Entry 5ADS (X-ray diffraction, 1.80 A resolution); this record covers chains A and B.

[Chain A]
Name: Tankyrase-2
Source organism: Homo sapiens
Notes: fragment: c-terminal fragment, residues 946-1113
UniProtKB: Q9H2K2 (TNKS2_HUMAN); numbering as in UniProt (aligned over 946-1113)
Sequence (191 residues; row label = number of the first residue in the row):
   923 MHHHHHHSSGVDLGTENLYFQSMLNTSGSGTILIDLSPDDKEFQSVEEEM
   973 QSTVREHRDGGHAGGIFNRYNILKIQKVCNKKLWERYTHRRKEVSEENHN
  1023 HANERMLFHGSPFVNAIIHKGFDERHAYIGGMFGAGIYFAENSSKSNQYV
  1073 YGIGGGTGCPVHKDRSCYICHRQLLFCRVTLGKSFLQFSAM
Unresolved in the structure: 923-951
Differences from the reference sequence: expression tag (923-945)
Metal / ion sites: Zn2+: Cys1081, His1084, Cys1089, Cys1092
Residues lining bound ligands:
  - bicarbonate ion (BCT): Phe1030, His1031, Gly1032, Tyr1060, Phe1061, Ala1062, Ser1068, Tyr1071
  - QNS (N-[3-chloranyl-4-[[4-(4-methoxyphenyl)oxan-4-yl]methylcarbamoyl]phenyl]furan-2-carboxamide): His1031, Ser1033, Pro1034, Phe1035, Ala1038, Ile1039, Lys1042, Gly1043, Phe1044, Asp1045, His1048, Ala1049, Ile1051, Gly1052, Gly1053, Gly1058, Ile1059, Tyr1060, Tyr1071, Gly1074, Ile1075
UniProt features mapped onto this chain:
  - binding site (Zn(2+)): Cys1081, His1084, Cys1089, Cys1092
  - mutagenesis: Met1054 (M1054V: Loss of activity)
Reported in the primary citation:
  - binding site for QNS: Ser1033, Pro1034, Phe1035, Ala1038, Ile1039, Asp1045, His1048, Ile1051, Gly1053, Tyr1060, Tyr1071, Ile1075
  - conformationally variable residues (loop rearrangement): Tyr1050, Ile1051

[Chain B]
Name: Tankyrase-2
Source organism: Homo sapiens
Notes: fragment: c-terminal fragment, residues 1115-1162
UniProtKB: Q9H2K2 (TNKS2_HUMAN); residue numbers follow UniProt; this construct covers 1115-1162
Sequence (48 residues; each row starts with the number of its first residue):
  1115 MAHSPPGHHSVTGRPSVNGLALAEYVIYRGEQAYPEYLITYQIMRPEG
Unresolved in the structure: 1115, 1162

[Interface between chain A and chain B]
Residue-residue contacts (155; chain A residue first):
  Leu958(A) - Tyr1151(B)  hydrophobic
  Glu964(A) - Tyr1151(B)  hydrogen bond
  Val968(A) - Tyr1151(B)
  Val968(A) - Ile1153(B)  hydrophobic
  Met972(A) - Ile1153(B)  hydrophobic
  Met972(A) - Tyr1155(B)  hydrophobic
  Arg977(A) - Asn1132(B)
  Arg977(A) - Leu1134(B)
  Arg977(A) - Ala1135(B)
  Gly986(A) - Ile1157(B)
  Ile988(A) - Met1158(B)
  Ile988(A) - Pro1160(B)
  Phe989(A) - Ile1157(B)  hydrophobic
  Phe989(A) - Met1158(B)
  Asn990(A) - Pro1160(B)
  Arg991(A) - Met1158(B)  hydrogen bond (backbone-backbone)
  Arg991(A) - Glu1161(B)  salt bridge
  Tyr992(A) - Tyr1155(B)  hydrophobic
  Tyr992(A) - Gln1156(B)
  Tyr992(A) - Met1158(B)
  Asn993(A) - Tyr1155(B)
  Asn993(A) - Gln1156(B)  hydrogen bond (backbone-backbone)
  Asn993(A) - Met1158(B)
  Ile994(A) - Thr1154(B)
  Ile994(A) - Tyr1155(B)  hydrophobic
  Leu995(A) - Thr1154(B)  hydrogen bond (backbone-backbone)
  Lys996(A) - Leu1152(B)
  Lys996(A) - Ile1153(B)
  Lys996(A) - Thr1154(B)  hydrogen bond (backbone-backbone)
  Ile997(A) - Tyr1151(B)  hydrophobic
  Ile997(A) - Leu1152(B)
  Gln998(A) - Glu1150(B)
  Gln998(A) - Tyr1151(B)
  Gln998(A) - Leu1152(B)  hydrogen bond (backbone-backbone)
  Lys999(A) - Glu1150(B)
  Lys999(A) - Tyr1151(B)
  Val1000(A) - Tyr1148(B)  hydrogen bond (backbone-side chain)
  Val1000(A) - Pro1149(B)
  Val1000(A) - Glu1150(B)  hydrogen bond (backbone-backbone)
  Cys1001(A) - Tyr1148(B)
  Asn1002(A) - Tyr1148(B)  hydrogen bond (backbone-side chain)
  Leu1005(A) - Tyr1148(B)  hydrophobic
  Trp1006(A) - Tyr1148(B)  hydrophobic
  Arg1008(A) - Glu1145(B)
  Tyr1009(A) - Glu1145(B)
  Tyr1009(A) - Gln1146(B)
  Tyr1009(A) - Ala1147(B)
  Tyr1009(A) - Tyr1148(B)
  Arg1012(A) - His1123(B)
  Arg1012(A) - Arg1143(B)
  Arg1012(A) - Glu1145(B)
  Arg1012(A) - Gln1146(B)  hydrogen bond
  Val1016(A) - His1123(B)
  Val1016(A) - Gln1146(B)
  Glu1019(A) - His1123(B)  salt bridge
  Arg1027(A) - Tyr1139(B)  hydrogen bond
  Leu1029(A) - Tyr1139(B)  hydrophobic
  Val1036(A) - Leu1152(B)  hydrophobic
  Phe1044(A) - Gly1144(B)
  Phe1044(A) - Ala1147(B)  hydrophobic
  Glu1046(A) - Tyr1142(B)
  Glu1046(A) - Arg1143(B)
  Glu1046(A) - Gly1144(B)  hydrogen bond (side chain-backbone)
  Phe1055(A) - Gly1127(B)
  Phe1055(A) - Val1140(B)  hydrophobic
  Phe1055(A) - Tyr1142(B)  hydrogen bond (backbone-side chain)
  Ala1057(A) - Ala1116(B)
  Ala1057(A) - Tyr1142(B)
  Gly1058(A) - Val1140(B)
  Gly1058(A) - Ile1141(B)
  Ile1059(A) - Tyr1139(B)
  Ile1059(A) - Val1140(B)
  Ile1059(A) - Ile1141(B)  hydrogen bond (backbone-backbone)
  Ile1059(A) - Gly1144(B)
  Tyr1060(A) - Glu1138(B)
  Tyr1060(A) - Tyr1139(B)
  Tyr1060(A) - Val1140(B)
  Phe1061(A) - Glu1138(B)
  Phe1061(A) - Tyr1139(B)  hydrogen bond (backbone-backbone)
  Phe1061(A) - Ile1141(B)  hydrophobic
  Phe1061(A) - Ala1147(B)  hydrophobic
  Ala1062(A) - Ala1137(B)
  Glu1063(A) - Leu1136(B)
  Glu1063(A) - Ala1137(B)  hydrogen bond (backbone-backbone)
  Glu1063(A) - Tyr1139(B)  hydrogen bond
  Asn1064(A) - Ala1135(B)
  Asn1064(A) - Leu1136(B)  hydrogen bond (side chain-backbone)
  Lys1067(A) - Glu1138(B)
  Asn1069(A) - Tyr1155(B)  hydrogen bond
  Val1072(A) - Tyr1155(B)
  Ser1088(A) - Ile1157(B)
  Cys1089(A) - Ile1157(B)
  Tyr1090(A) - Gln1156(B)
  Tyr1090(A) - Ile1157(B)
  Tyr1090(A) - Met1158(B)
  Tyr1090(A) - Arg1159(B)
  Ile1091(A) - Gln1156(B)  hydrogen bond (backbone-side chain)
  Cys1092(A) - Gln1156(B)
  His1093(A) - Tyr1155(B)
  Arg1094(A) - Ile1153(B)
  Arg1094(A) - Thr1154(B)
  Arg1094(A) - Tyr1155(B)  hydrogen bond (backbone-backbone)
  Arg1094(A) - Ile1157(B)
  Gln1095(A) - Leu1152(B)
  Gln1095(A) - Ile1153(B)
  Gln1095(A) - Thr1154(B)  hydrogen bond
  Gln1095(A) - Tyr1155(B)
  Leu1096(A) - Tyr1151(B)
  Leu1096(A) - Leu1152(B)
  Leu1096(A) - Ile1153(B)  hydrogen bond (backbone-backbone)
  Leu1096(A) - Tyr1155(B)
  Leu1097(A) - Tyr1151(B)
  Leu1097(A) - Leu1152(B)  hydrophobic
  Phe1098(A) - Glu1150(B)  hydrogen bond (backbone-backbone)
  Phe1098(A) - Tyr1151(B)  hydrogen bond (backbone-backbone)
  Phe1098(A) - Ile1153(B)  hydrophobic
  Cys1099(A) - Tyr1148(B)
  Cys1099(A) - Pro1149(B)  hydrophobic
  Cys1099(A) - Glu1150(B)
  Arg1100(A) - Ala1147(B)
  Arg1100(A) - Tyr1148(B)  hydrogen bond (backbone-backbone)
  Arg1100(A) - Glu1150(B)  salt bridge
  Val1101(A) - Gln1146(B)
  Thr1102(A) - Gln1146(B)  hydrogen bond (backbone-backbone)
  Leu1103(A) - His1123(B)
  Leu1103(A) - Ser1124(B)  hydrogen bond (backbone-side chain)
  Leu1103(A) - Tyr1139(B)  hydrophobic
  Gly1104(A) - His1123(B)
  Lys1105(A) - Gly1121(B)
  Lys1105(A) - His1122(B)
  Lys1105(A) - His1123(B)  hydrogen bond (backbone-backbone)
  Lys1105(A) - Ser1124(B)
  Ser1106(A) - His1122(B)
  Ser1106(A) - Ser1124(B)  hydrogen bond
  Ser1106(A) - Val1125(B)
  Ser1106(A) - Thr1126(B)  hydrogen bond
  Phe1107(A) - Pro1119(B)  hydrophobic
  Phe1107(A) - His1122(B)
  Phe1107(A) - Ser1124(B)  hydrogen bond (backbone-backbone)
  Phe1107(A) - Val1125(B)
  Phe1107(A) - Thr1126(B)  hydrogen bond (backbone-backbone)
  Leu1108(A) - Thr1126(B)
  Leu1108(A) - Arg1128(B)
  Gln1109(A) - Thr1126(B)  hydrogen bond (backbone-backbone)
  Gln1109(A) - Gly1127(B)
  Gln1109(A) - Arg1128(B)  hydrogen bond (backbone-backbone)
  Phe1110(A) - Arg1128(B)
  Ser1111(A) - Arg1128(B)  hydrogen bond (backbone-backbone)
  Ser1111(A) - Pro1129(B)
  Ser1111(A) - Ser1130(B)  hydrogen bond (backbone-side chain)
  Ala1112(A) - Val1131(B)
  Met1113(A) - Pro1129(B)
  Met1113(A) - Ser1130(B)  hydrogen bond (backbone-backbone)
  Met1113(A) - Val1131(B)  hydrogen bond (backbone-backbone)
  Met1113(A) - Asn1132(B)  hydrogen bond (backbone-backbone)
Other interface residues (no listed pair), chain A (80 interface residues in all): Leu955, Arg980, Gly987, Asn1020, Met1028, Phe1030, Ile1039, Ile1040, Asp1045

[In short]
The interface between chain A and chain B involves 80 residues on one side and 42 on the other; the contacts
include 40 hydrogen bonds and 3 salt bridges. Polar contacts include Arg991(A)-Glu1161(B),
Glu1019(A)-His1123(B) and Arg1100(A)-Glu1150(B). The paper reports a binding site for QNS at Ser1033(A),
Pro1034(A) and Phe1035(A) among others; conformational variability at Tyr1050(A) and Ile1051(A).
Here chain A is Tankyrase-2 and chain B is Tankyrase-2, both from Homo sapiens. Entry 5ADS (Crystal structure
of human tankyrase 2 in complex with OD39) was determined by X-ray diffraction together with 5ADQ, 5ADR, 5ADT
and 5AEH from the same study.
